6SE8 - chain A; structure by X-ray diffraction, 1.83 A resolution.

Chain A:
Molecule: Beta-galactosidase
Source organism: Arthrobacter sp. 32cB
Notes: EC 3.2.1.23
UniProt: A0A023UGN9 (A0A023UGN9_9MICC); residues 1-1010 here = UniProt positions 1-1010
Sequence (1010 residues; numbered 1 to 1010; the number before each row is that of its first residue):
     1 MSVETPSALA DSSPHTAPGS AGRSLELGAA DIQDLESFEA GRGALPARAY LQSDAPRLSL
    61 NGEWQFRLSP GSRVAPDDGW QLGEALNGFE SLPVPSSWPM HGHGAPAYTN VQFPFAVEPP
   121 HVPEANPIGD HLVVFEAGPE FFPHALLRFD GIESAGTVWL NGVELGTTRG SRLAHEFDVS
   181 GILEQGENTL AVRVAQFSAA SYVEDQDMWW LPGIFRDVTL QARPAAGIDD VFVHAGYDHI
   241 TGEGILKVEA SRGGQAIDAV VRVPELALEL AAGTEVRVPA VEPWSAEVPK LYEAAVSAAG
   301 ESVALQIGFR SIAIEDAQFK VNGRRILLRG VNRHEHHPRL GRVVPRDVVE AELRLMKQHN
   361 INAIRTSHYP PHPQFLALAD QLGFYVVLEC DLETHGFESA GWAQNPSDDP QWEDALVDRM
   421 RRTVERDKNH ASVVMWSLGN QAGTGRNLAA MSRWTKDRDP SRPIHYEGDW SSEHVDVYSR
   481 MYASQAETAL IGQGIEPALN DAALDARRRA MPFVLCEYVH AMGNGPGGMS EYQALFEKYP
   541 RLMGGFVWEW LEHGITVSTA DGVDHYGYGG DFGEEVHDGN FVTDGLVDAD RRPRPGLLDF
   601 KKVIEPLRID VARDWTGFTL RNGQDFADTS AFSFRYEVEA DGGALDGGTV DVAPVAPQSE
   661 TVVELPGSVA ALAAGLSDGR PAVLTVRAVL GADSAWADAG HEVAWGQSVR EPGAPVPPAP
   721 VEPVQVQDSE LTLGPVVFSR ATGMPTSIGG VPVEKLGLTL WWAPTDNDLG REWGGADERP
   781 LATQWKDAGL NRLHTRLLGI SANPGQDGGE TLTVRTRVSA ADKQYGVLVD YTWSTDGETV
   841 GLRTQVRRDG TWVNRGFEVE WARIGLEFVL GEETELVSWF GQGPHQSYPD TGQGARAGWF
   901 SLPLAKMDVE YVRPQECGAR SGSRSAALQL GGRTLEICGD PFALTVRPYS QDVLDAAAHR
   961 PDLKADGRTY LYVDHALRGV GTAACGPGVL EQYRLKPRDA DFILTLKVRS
Not modelled in the structure: 1-9
Sequence notes: engineered mutation Gln441 (Glu in A0A023UGN9)
Bound ions: Na+ site 1 near Ala44 (its only coordinating residue here); Na+ site 2: Asp207, Phe581, Asp584; Na+ site 3: Phe536, Tyr539, Leu542; Na+ site 4 near Asp651 (its only coordinating residue here); Na+ site 5: Gln882, Gly892, Ala895; Na+ site 6: Pro914, Leu954, Asp955, Ala957
Small-molecule neighbours:
  - malonate ion (MLI), molecule 1: Ala10, His121, Arg796, Leu798, Arg815
  - malonate ion (MLI), molecule 2: Val260, Arg262, Ser297, Ala298, Ala299
  - malonate ion (MLI), molecule 3: Ile312, Ala313, Ile314, Lys456, Pro460, Ser461, Arg462, Pro463, Asp476
  - malonate ion (MLI), molecule 4: Arg339, Thr556, Asp564, His565, Tyr566, Asp590, Arg592, Glu910
  - malonate ion (MLI), molecule 5: Thr444, Gly468, Asp469, Trp470, Ser471
  - malonate ion (MLI), molecule 6: His975, Arg998, Asp999, Ala1000, Asp1001
  - malonate ion (MLI), molecule 7: His975, Ala976, Leu977, Leu995, Arg998
What the authors report for this chain:
  - mutagenesis - E441Q: abolished catalytic activity
  - catalytic residues: Glu517 (citing earlier work)

In short:
Chain A binds 7 copies of malonate ion. Asp207, Phe581 and Asp584 coordinate Na+ site 2. The Na+ site 3 is
built by Phe536, Tyr539 and Leu542. From the paper: the catalytic residue Glu517; E441Q abolishes catalytic
activity.
Chain A is Beta-galactosidase (Arthrobacter sp. 32cB); the structure, Cold-adapted beta-D-galactosidase from
Arthrobacter sp. 32cB mutant E441Q, was determined by X-ray diffraction (same publication as 6SE9, 6SEA, 6SEB,
6SEC and 6SED).
